1L64 - chain A; structure by X-ray diffraction, 1.90 A resolution.

# Chain A
Protein: Lysozyme
From: Enterobacteria phage T4
Notes: EC 3.2.1.17
Reference sequence: P00720 (LYCV_BPT4); numbering as in UniProt (aligned over 1-164)
Amino-acid sequence (164 residues; each row starts with the number of its first residue):
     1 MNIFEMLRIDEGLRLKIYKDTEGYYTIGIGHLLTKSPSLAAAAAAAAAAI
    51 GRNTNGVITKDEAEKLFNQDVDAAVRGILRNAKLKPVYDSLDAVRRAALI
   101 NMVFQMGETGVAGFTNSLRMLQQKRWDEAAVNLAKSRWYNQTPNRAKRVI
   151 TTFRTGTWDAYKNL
Unresolved in the structure: 163-164
Construct notes: conflict A40 (Asn in P00720), A43 (Lys in P00720), A44 (Ser in P00720), A45 (Glu in P00720), A46 (Leu in P00720), A47 (Asp in P00720), A48 (Lys in P00720), T54 (Cys in P00720), A97 (Cys in P00720)
Swiss-Prot annotation at these positions:
  - active site (Proton donor/acceptor): E11, D20
  - binding site (substrate): L32, F104, S117, N132
  - mutagenesis: E11 (E11A/F/H/M/N: Complete loss of enzymatic activity; E11N: Loss of 84% of enzymatic activity; E11Q: Complete loss of activity), D20 (D20A/N/S/T: Complete loss of enzymatic activity; D20C: Nearly no effet on specific enzymatic activity; D20E/Q: Loss of 99% of enzymatic activity), T26 (T26E: Complete loss of activity at neutral pH; covalently bound substrate; T26H: Facilitates transglycosylation more effectively than hydrolysis; covalently bound substrate), G30 (G30A: Almost complete loss of enzymatic activity; G30F: Almost complete loss of enzymatic activity. The enzyme is destabilized by 1.5 kcal/mol), S117 (S117F: 10-fold decrease in enzymatic activity; S117I: 500-fold decrease in enzymatic activity; S117V: 50-fold decrease in enzymatic activity), N132 (N132I: 5-fold decrease in enzymatic activity; N132M/F: 2-fold decrease in enzymatic activity)

# In short
UniProt lists active-site residues E11 and D20, 4 substrate-binding residues and 6 mutagenesis sites.
Chain A is Lysozyme (Enterobacteria phage T4); the structure, Tolerance of T4 lysozyme to multiple xaa (right
arrow) ala substitutions: A polyalanine alpha-helix containing ten ..., was determined by X-ray diffraction
together with 1L65, 1L66, 1L67 and 1L68 from the same study.
